9FMW - chains B and H of the 5 polymer chains in the assembly; structure by electron microscopy, 3.60 A resolution.

[Chain B]
Name: Spike glycoprotein, Fibritin
Organism: Severe acute respiratory syndrome coronavirus 2
UniProtKB: chimeric construct of P0DTC2, P10104: residues 1-1204 from P0DTC2 (SPIKE_SARS2) positions 1-1204 (same numbers); residues 1208-1234 from P10104 positions 458-484 (UniProt number = residue number - 750)
Amino-acid sequence (1277 residues; each row starts with the number of its first residue):
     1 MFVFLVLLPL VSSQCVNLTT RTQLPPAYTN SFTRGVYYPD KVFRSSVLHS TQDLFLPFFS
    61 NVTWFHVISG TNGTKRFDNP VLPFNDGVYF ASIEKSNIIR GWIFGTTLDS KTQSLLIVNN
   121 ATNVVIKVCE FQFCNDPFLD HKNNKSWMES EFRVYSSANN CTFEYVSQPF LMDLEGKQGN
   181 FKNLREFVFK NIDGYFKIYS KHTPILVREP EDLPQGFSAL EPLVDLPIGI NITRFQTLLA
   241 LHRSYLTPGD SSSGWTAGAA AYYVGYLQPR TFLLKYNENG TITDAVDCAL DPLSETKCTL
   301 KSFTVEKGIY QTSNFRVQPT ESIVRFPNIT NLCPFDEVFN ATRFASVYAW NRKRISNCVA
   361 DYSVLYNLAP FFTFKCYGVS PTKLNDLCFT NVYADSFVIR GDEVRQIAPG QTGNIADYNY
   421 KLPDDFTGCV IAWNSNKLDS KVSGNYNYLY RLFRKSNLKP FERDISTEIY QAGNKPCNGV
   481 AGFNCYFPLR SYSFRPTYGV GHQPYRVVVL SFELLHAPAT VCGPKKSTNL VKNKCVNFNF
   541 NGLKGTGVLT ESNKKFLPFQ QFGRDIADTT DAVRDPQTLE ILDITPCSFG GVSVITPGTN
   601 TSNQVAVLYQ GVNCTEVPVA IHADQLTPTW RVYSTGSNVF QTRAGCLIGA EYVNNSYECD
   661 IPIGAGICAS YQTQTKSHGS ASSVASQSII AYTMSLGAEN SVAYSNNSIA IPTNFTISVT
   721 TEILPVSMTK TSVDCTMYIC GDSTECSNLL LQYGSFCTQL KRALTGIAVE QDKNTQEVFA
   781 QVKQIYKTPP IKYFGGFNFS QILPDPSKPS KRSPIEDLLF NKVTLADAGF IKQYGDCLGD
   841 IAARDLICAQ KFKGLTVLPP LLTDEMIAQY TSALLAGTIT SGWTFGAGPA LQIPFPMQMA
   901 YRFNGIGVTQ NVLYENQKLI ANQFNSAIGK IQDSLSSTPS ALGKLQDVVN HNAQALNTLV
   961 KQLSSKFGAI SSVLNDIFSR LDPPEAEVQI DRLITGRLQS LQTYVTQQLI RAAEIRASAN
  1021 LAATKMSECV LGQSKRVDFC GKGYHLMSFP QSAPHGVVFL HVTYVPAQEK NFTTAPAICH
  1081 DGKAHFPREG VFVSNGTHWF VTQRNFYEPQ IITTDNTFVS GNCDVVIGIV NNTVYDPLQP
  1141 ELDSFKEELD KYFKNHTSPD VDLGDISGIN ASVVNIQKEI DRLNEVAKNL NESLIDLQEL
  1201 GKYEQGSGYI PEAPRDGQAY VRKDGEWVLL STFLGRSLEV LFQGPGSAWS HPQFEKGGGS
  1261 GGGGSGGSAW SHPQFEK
Unresolved in the structure: 1-16, 67-77, 141-150, 174-180, 240-260, 369-373, 412, 497-502, 675-684, 834-843, 1145-1277
Construct notes: variant Val-67 (Ala in P0DTC2), Ile-93 (Thr95 in P0DTC2), Asp-140 (Gly142 in P0DTC2), Leu-206 (Asn211 in P0DTC2), Val-207 (Leu212 in P0DTC2), Arg-208 (Val213 in P0DTC2), Glu-209 (Arg214 in P0DTC2), Asp-336 (Gly339 in P0DTC2), Leu-368 (Ser371 in P0DTC2), Pro-370 (Ser373 in P0DTC2), Phe-372 (Ser375 in P0DTC2), Asn-414 (Lys417 in P0DTC2), Lys-437 (Asn440 in P0DTC2), Ser-443 (Gly446 in P0DTC2), Asn-474 (Ser477 in P0DTC2), Lys-475 (Thr478 in P0DTC2), Ala-481 (Glu484 in P0DTC2), Arg-490 (Gln493 in P0DTC2), Ser-493 (Gly496 in P0DTC2), Arg-495 (Gln498 in P0DTC2), Tyr-498 (Asn501 in P0DTC2), His-502 (Tyr505 in P0DTC2), Lys-544 (Thr547 in P0DTC2), Gly-611 (Asp614 in P0DTC2), Tyr-652 (His655 in P0DTC2), Lys-676 (Asn679 in P0DTC2), His-678 (Pro681 in P0DTC2), Lys-761 (Asn764 in P0DTC2), Tyr-793 (Asp796 in P0DTC2), Lys-853 (Asn856 in P0DTC2), His-951 (Gln954 in P0DTC2), Lys-966 (Asn969 in P0DTC2), Phe-978 (Leu981 in P0DTC2); insertion (210-211); engineered mutation Gly-679 (Arg682 in P0DTC2), Ser-680 (Arg683 in P0DTC2), Ser-682 (Arg685 in P0DTC2), Pro-889 (Ala892 in P0DTC2), Pro-896 (Ala899 in P0DTC2), Pro-939 (Ala942 in P0DTC2), Pro-983 (Lys986 in P0DTC2), Pro-984 (Val987 in P0DTC2), Leu-1229 (Phe479 in P10104); conflict Pro-814 (Phe817 in P0DTC2); linker (1205-1207); expression tag (1235-1277)
Disulfides: Cys-288/Cys-298, Cys-376/Cys-429, Cys-477/Cys-485, Cys-535/Cys-587, Cys-614/Cys-646, Cys-659/Cys-668, Cys-735/Cys-757, Cys-740/Cys-746, Cys-1029/Cys-1040, Cys-1079/Cys-1123
Curated features (UniProtKB/Swiss-Prot):
  - glycosylation (N-linked (GlcNAc...) asparagine): Asn-17 (complex), Asn-61 (hybrid), Asn-331 (complex), Asn-603 (hybrid)

[Chain H]
Name: Fab of neutralizing mAb K501SP6 heavy chain
Organism: Homo sapiens
Notes: antibody fragment or engineered binder
Amino-acid sequence (129 residues; numbered 1 to 113 plus 16 insertion-coded residues; the number before each row is that of its first residue; a row labelled like 35A-35B holds insertion residues (35A, then the next letters in order)):
     1 QVQLQESGPG LVKPSETLSL TCTVSGGSIS SRSYY
35A-35B WG
    36 WIRQPPGKGL EWIGSIYYSG STYYNPSLKS RVTISVDTSK NQFSLKM
82A-82C NSM
    83 TAADTAVYYC ARLRGDEI
100A-100K YYESSGYYSYF
   101 DYWGQGTLVT VSS
Disulfides: Cys-22/Cys-92

[Interface between chain B and chain H]
Pairs across the interface - 8 pairs, chain B then chain H:
  Arg-352(B) / Tyr-100A(H)  hydrogen bond
  Arg-352(B) / Tyr-100B(H)  hydrogen bond
  Asn-357(B) / Ser-54(H)  hydrogen bond
  Pro-558(B) / Tyr-58(H)  hydrophobic
  Gln-577(B) / Lys-64(H)
  Thr-578(B) / Lys-64(H)  hydrogen bond (backbone-side chain)
  Leu-579(B) / Lys-64(H)  hydrogen bond (backbone-side chain)
  Glu-580(B) / Lys-64(H)
Interface residues without a listed pair, chain B (9 interface residues in all): Asn-391, Phe-559
Interface residues without a listed pair, chain H (9 interface residues in all): Gly-55, Tyr-59, Glu-100C, Tyr-100G

[In short]
The chain B/chain H interface involves 9 residues from each chain; the contacts include 5 hydrogen bonds.
Among the polar pairs are Arg-352(B)/Tyr-100B(H), Arg-352(B)/Tyr-100A(H) and Asn-357(B)/Ser-54(H).
Here chain B is Spike glycoprotein, Fibritin (Severe acute respiratory syndrome coronavirus 2) and chain H is
Fab of neutralizing mAb K501SP6 heavy chain (Homo sapiens). Entry 9FMW (Omicron BA.1 Spike protein with
neutralizing NTD specific mAb K501SP6) was determined by electron microscopy.
